7UYQ - chains C and E of the 6 polymer chains in the assembly; structure by X-ray diffraction, 2.57 A resolution.

Chain C:
Protein: Cyclic GMP-AMP synthase
Source organism: Mus musculus
Notes: EC 2.7.7.86
Reference sequence: Q8C6L5 (CGAS_MOUSE); residues 147-507 here = UniProt positions 147-507
Chain sequence (364 residues; row label = number of the first residue in the row):
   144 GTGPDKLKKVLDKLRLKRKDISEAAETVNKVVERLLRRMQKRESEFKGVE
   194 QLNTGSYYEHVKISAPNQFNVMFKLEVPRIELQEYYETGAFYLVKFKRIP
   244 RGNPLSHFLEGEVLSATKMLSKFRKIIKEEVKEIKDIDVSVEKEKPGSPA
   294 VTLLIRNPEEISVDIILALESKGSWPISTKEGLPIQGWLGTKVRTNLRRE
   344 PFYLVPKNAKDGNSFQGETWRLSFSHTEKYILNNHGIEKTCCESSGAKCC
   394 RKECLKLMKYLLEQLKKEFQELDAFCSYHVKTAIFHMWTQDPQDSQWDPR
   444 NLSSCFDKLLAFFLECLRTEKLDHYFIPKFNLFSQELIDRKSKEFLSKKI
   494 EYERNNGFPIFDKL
Unresolved in the structure: 144-148, 185-187, 240-246, 252-255, 353-358
Differences from the reference sequence: expression tag (144-146); engineered mutation Gln-211 (Glu in Q8C6L5), Asn-213 (Asp in Q8C6L5)
Bound ions: Mg2+: Gln-211, Asn-213 (together with GTP); Zn2+: His-378, Cys-384, Cys-385, Cys-392
Small-molecule neighbours:
  - GTP (guanosine-5'-triphosphate), molecule 1: Thr-197, Gln-211, Asn-213, Met-215, Pro-289, Gly-290, Ser-291, Pro-292, Ala-293, Asp-307, Ile-309, Val-348, Lys-350, Arg-364, Ser-366, Ser-368
  - GTP, molecule 2: Gly-198, Ser-199, Glu-202, Lys-205, Gln-211, Asn-213, Arg-364, Leu-365, Ser-368, Glu-371, Lys-402, Ser-420, Tyr-421, Lys-424, His-467
UniProt features mapped onto this chain:
  - region: Lys-372 to Lys-395 (DNA-binding)
  - motif: Leu-154 to Leu-159 (Nuclear export signal), Asp-281 to Ser-291 (Nuclear localization signal)
  - binding site (GTP): Thr-197, Asp-307, Arg-364 to Glu-371
  - binding site (ATP): Ser-199, Glu-371, Lys-402, Ser-420 to Lys-424
  - binding site (2',3'-cGAMP): Gly-290, Asp-307, Lys-350, Arg-364 to Ser-366
  - binding site (Mg(2+)): Asp-307
  - binding site (Zn(2+)): His-378, Cys-384, Cys-385, Cys-392
  - site: Arg-241 (Arginine-anchor), Asp-307, Ile-308 (Cleavage)
  - modified residue: Lys-156 (N6-lactoyllysine), Glu-176 (PolyADP-ribosyl glutamic acid), Ser-199 (Phosphoserine), Tyr-201 (Phosphotyrosine), Glu-272 (5-glutamyl polyglutamate), Ser-291 (Phosphoserine), Glu-302 (5-glutamyl glutamate), Lys-372 (N6-acetyllysine), Lys-382 (N6-acetyllysine), Lys-402 (N6-acetyllysine), Ser-420 (Phosphoserine), Lys-491 (N6-methyllysine)
  - lipidation (S-palmitoyl cysteine): Cys-392, Cys-393, Cys-459
  - cross-link (Glycyl lysine isopeptide (Lys-Gly)): Lys-217 (interchain with G-Cter in SUMO), Lys-271 (interchain with G-Cter in ubiquitin), Lys-335 (interchain with G-Cter in SUMO), Lys-372 (interchain with G-Cter in SUMO), Lys-382 (interchain with G-Cter in SUMO), Lys-399 (interchain with G-Cter in ubiquitin), Lys-402 (interchain with G-Cter in ubiquitin), Lys-409 (interchain with G-Cter in ubiquitin), Lys-410 (interchain with G-Cter in ubiquitin), Lys-464 (interchain with G-Cter in SUMO)
  - mutagenesis: Lys-156 (K156Q: Mimics lactylation; knockin mice show higher mortality following HSV-1 infection), Asn-172 (N172K: Induces alteration of the DNA-binding surface and leads to decreased synthesis of cyclic GMP-AMP (cGAMP); when associated with L-180), Glu-176 (E176A: Abolished poly-ADP-ribosylation by PARP1, stimulating interferon production in knockin mice), Arg-180 (R180L: Induces alteration of the DNA-binding surface and leads to decreased synthesis of cyclic GMP-AMP (cGAMP); when associated with K-182), Gly-198 (G198A: Abolishes stimulation of interferon production; when associated with A-199), Ser-199 (S199A: Abolishes stimulation of interferon production; when associated with A-199), Tyr-201 (Y201E: Phosphomimetic mutant; reduced translocation to the nucleus following treatment with etoposide), Lys-217 (K217R: Reduced sumoylation), Arg-222 (R222E: Impaired tethering to chromatin, leading to constitutive activation in the absence of DNA), Lys-238 (K238E: Does not affect interaction with nucleosomes), Lys-240 (K240E: Impaired tethering to chromatin, leading to constitutive activation in the absence of DNA), Arg-241 (R241E: Abolished tethering to chromatin, leading to strong constitutive activation in the absence of DNA), 28 further mutagenesis entries in UniProt
Reported in the primary citation:
  - binding site for GTP: Tyr-421, His-467
  - specificity-determining residues: His-467 (proposed by the authors, not directly observed)
  - mutagenesis - R364A (33-fold), H467A: decreased catalytic activity on ATP/GTP
  - mutagenesis - H467A (2-fold): increased catalytic activity on GTP/GTP
  - mutagenesis - E211Q/D213N/K382E: decreased binding to dsDNA
  - specificity-determining residues: Ile-309, Arg-364
  - mutagenesis - R364A (10-fold): decreased catalytic activity on GTP/GTP
  - mutagenesis - R364A (4-fold): increased catalytic activity on ATP/ATP
  - mutagenesis - E211Q/D213N: abolished catalytic activity

Chain E:
Molecule: Palindromic DNA18
Source organism: DNA molecule
Sequence (18 nucleotides; numbered 1 to 18; the number before each row is that of its first residue):
     1 ATCTGTACATGTACAGAT

Chain C / chain E interface:
Residue-residue contacts (6):
  Thr-334(C) / DA13(E)  phosphate contact
  Lys-335(C) / DA13(E)  phosphate contact
  Lys-335(C) / DC14(E)  salt bridge to the phosphate
  Thr-338(C) / DT12(E)  hydrogen bond to the phosphate
  Thr-338(C) / DA13(E)  hydrogen bond to the phosphate
  Arg-342(C) / DG11(E)  base contact
Also at the interface, not in a pair above, chain C (5 interface residues in all): Ser-317

Summary:
5 residues of chain C and 4 residues of chain E are in contact; the contacts include 2 hydrogen bonds and 1
salt bridge. Polar contacts include Thr-338(C)/DT12(E), Thr-338(C)/DA13(E) and Lys-335(C)/DC14(E). The paper
reports a binding site for GTP at Tyr-421(C) and His-467(C); R364A and H467A of chain C reduce catalytic
activity on ATP/GTP; 4 substitutions were tested in all.
Chain C is Cyclic GMP-AMP synthase (Mus musculus) and chain E is Palindromic DNA18 (DNA molecule); the
structure, Structure of GTP binds to Cyclic GMP AMP synthase (cGAS) through Mg coordination, was determined by
X-ray diffraction, deposited together with 7UUX, 7UXW, 7UYZ, 7UZR, 7V0W, 8EAE and 14 further entries.
